9E1R - chains G and I of the 11 polymer chains in the assembly; structure by electron microscopy, 3.10 A resolution.

[Chain G]
Name: Histone H2A type 1
From: Xenopus laevis
UniProtKB: P06897 (H2A1_XENLA); residues 0-129 here correspond to UniProt positions 1-130 (UniProt number = residue number + 1)
Chain sequence (130 residues; each row starts with the number of its first residue; numbering starts at 0):
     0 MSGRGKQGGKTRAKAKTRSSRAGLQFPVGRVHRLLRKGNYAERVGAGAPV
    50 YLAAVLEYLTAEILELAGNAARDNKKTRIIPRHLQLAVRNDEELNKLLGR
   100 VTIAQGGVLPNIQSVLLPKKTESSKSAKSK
Disordered / not traced: 0-9, 119-129
Sequence notes: conflict Arg99 (Gly100 in P06897), Ser123 (Ala124 in P06897)
Swiss-Prot annotation at these positions:
  - modified residue: Ser1 (N-acetylserine), Lys5 (N6-(2-hydroxyisobutyryl)lysine), Lys9 (N6-(2-hydroxyisobutyryl)lysine), Lys36 (N6-(2-hydroxyisobutyryl)lysine), Lys74 (N6-(2-hydroxyisobutyryl)lysine), Lys75 (N6-(2-hydroxyisobutyryl)lysine), Lys95 (N6-(2-hydroxyisobutyryl)lysine), Gln104 (N5-methylglutamine), Lys118 (N6-(2-hydroxyisobutyryl)lysine)
  - cross-link (Glycyl lysine isopeptide (Lys-Gly)): Lys13 (interchain with G-Cter in ubiquitin), Lys15 (interchain with G-Cter in ubiquitin), Lys119 (interchain with G-Cter in ubiquitin)

[Chain I]
Molecule: 152-nt DNA strand
From: Homo sapiens
Sequence (152 nucleotides; each row starts with the number of its first residue; numbers below 1 keep their minus sign (DG-75 is residue -75)):
   -75 GCACAGGATGTATATATCTGACACGTGCCTGGAGACTAGGGAGTAATCCC
   -25 CTTGGCGGTTAAAACGCGGGGGACAGCGCGTACGTGCGTTTAAGCGGTGC
    25 TAGAGCTGTCTACGACCAATTGAGCGGCCTCGGCACCGGGATTCTCCAGG
    75 GC

[Chain G / chain I interface]
Residue-residue contacts (14):
  Arg11(G) - DA-43(I)  base contact
  Arg11(G) - DG-42(I)  hydrogen bond to the base
  Ala12(G) - DA-41(I)  phosphate contact
  Ala14(G) - DA-43(I)  phosphate contact
  Lys15(G) - DA-43(I)  sugar contact
  Lys15(G) - DG-42(I)  hydrogen bond to the phosphate
  Thr16(G) - DA-43(I)  phosphate contact
  Arg17(G) - DA-43(I)  salt bridge to the phosphate
  Arg20(G) - DG-42(I)  salt bridge to the phosphate
  Gly28(G) - DA-43(I)  phosphate contact
  Arg29(G) - DG-44(I)  phosphate contact
  Arg32(G) - DG-44(I)  salt bridge to the phosphate
  Arg42(G) - DG-35(I)  sugar contact
  Arg77(G) - DC-54(I)  sugar contact
Also at the interface, not in a pair above, chain G (13 interface residues in all): Lys13
Also at the interface, not in a pair above, chain I (7 interface residues in all): DA-53

[Overview]
Chain G and chain I form an interface of 13 and 7 residues respectively, with 2 hydrogen bonds and 3 salt
bridges. Among the polar pairs are Arg11(G)-DG-42(I), Lys15(G)-DG-42(I) and Arg17(G)-DA-43(I).
Chain G is Histone H2A type 1 (Xenopus laevis) and chain I is a 152-nt DNA strand (Homo sapiens); the
structure, Snf2h bound nucleosome complex - ClassB4, was determined by electron microscopy, deposited together
with 9E1L, 9E1M, 9E1N, 9E1O, 9E1P, 9E1Q and 4 further entries.
